6L35 - chains B and C of the 17 polymer chains in the assembly; structure by electron microscopy, 3.23 A resolution.

# Chain B
Protein: Photosystem I P700 chlorophyll a apoprotein A2
From: Physcomitrium patens
Notes: EC 1.97.1.12
Reference sequence: Q8MFA2 (PSAB_PHYPA); residue numbers follow UniProt; this construct covers 2-734
Sequence (733 residues; each row starts with the number of its first residue):
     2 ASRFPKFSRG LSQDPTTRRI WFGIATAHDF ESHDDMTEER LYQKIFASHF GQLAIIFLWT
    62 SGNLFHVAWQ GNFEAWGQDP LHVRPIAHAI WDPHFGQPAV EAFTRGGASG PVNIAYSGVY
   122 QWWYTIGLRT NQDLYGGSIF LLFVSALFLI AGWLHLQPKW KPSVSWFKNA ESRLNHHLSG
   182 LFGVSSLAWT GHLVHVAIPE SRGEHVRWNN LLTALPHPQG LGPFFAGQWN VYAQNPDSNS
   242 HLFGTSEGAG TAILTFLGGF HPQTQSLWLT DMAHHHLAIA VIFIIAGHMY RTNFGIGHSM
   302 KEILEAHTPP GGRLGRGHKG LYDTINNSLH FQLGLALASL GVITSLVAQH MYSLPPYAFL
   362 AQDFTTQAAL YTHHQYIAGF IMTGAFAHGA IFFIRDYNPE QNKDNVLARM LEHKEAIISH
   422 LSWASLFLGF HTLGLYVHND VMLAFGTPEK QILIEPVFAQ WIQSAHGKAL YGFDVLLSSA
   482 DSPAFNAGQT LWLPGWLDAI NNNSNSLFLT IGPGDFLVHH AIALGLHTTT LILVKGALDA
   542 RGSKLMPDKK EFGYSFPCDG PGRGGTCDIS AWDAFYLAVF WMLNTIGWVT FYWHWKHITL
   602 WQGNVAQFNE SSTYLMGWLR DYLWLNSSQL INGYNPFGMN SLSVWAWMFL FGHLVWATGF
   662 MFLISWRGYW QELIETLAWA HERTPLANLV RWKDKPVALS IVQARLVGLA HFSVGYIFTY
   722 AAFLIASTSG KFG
UniProt features mapped onto this chain:
  - binding site ([4Fe-4S] cluster): Cys559, Cys568
  - binding site (chlorophyll a): His654, Met662, Tyr670
  - binding site (phylloquinone): Trp671
Metal / ion sites: chlorophyll a Mg near Gln53 (its only coordinating residue here); 4Fe-4S cluster Fe: Cys559, Cys568 (shared with 2 residues of chain A)
Small-molecule neighbours:
  - beta-carotene (BCR), molecule 1: Leu54, Ile57, Phe58, Phe149, Gly181, Leu182, Val185, Ser186
  - beta-carotene (BCR), molecule 2: Leu65, Trp123, Trp124, Ile127, Leu129, Gly138, Phe141, Leu142, Trp209, Leu213
  - beta-carotene (BCR), molecule 3: Leu188, Leu222, Phe225, Phe226, Val282, Ile285, Ile286, His289
  - beta-carotene (BCR), molecule 4: Phe332, Gly335, Leu336, Ala339, Val343, Met383, Ala386, Phe387, Gly390, Phe393, Phe394, Ala538
  - beta-carotene (BCR), molecule 5: Phe428, His432, Leu436, Ile453, Ile455, Phe517, His521
  - beta-carotene (BCR), molecule 6: Trp648, Met649, Phe652, Trp671, Ile675, Leu678, Phe719
  - chlorophyll a (CLA), molecule 1: Phe5, Lys7, Phe8, Gly24, Ile25, Ala28, His29, Phe31, His34, Lys45, Ser49, Ile56
  - chlorophyll a (CLA), molecule 2: Thr18, Ile21, Trp22, Ile675, Leu678, Ala679, His682, Val691, Arg692, Trp693, Lys694, Asp695, Pro697, Val698
  - chlorophyll a (CLA), molecule 3: Trp22, Phe652, Leu655, Val656, Thr659, Met662, Phe663, Leu700, Val708, Ala711, His712, Val715
  - chlorophyll a (CLA), molecule 4: Ala26, Thr27, Ala28, His29, Asp30, His331, Leu334, Leu338, Phe381, Ile382, Thr384, Gly385, Ala388, His389, Ile392, Arg396, Tyr555, Trp573, Phe576
  - chlorophyll a (CLA), molecule 5: His29, Phe31, Tyr43, Ile46, Ser49, His50, Gln53, Leu54, Arg174, His178, Leu182, Leu330, His331, Gln333, Leu334, Ala337, Leu341
  - chlorophyll a (CLA), molecule 6: His29, Gln53, Ile56, Ile57, Trp60, Leu341, Ile378, Phe381, Ile382
  - chlorophyll a (CLA), molecule 7: Phe47, Phe51, Leu148, Ile151, Ala152, Leu155, His156, Trp161, Pro163, Trp167
  - chlorophyll a (CLA), molecule 8: Phe47, His50, Phe51, Leu54, Trp123, Trp167, Phe168, Asn170, Ser173, Arg174, His177, His178, Gly181, Leu182, Phe183, Tyr358
  - chlorophyll a (CLA), molecule 9: Ile56, Leu59, Trp60, Ser62, Gly63, Phe66, His67, Trp70, Gln71, His89, Ala90, Ile91, Trp92, Leu143
  - chlorophyll a (CLA), molecule 10: Ile57, Phe58, Trp60, Thr61, Ser118, Gly119, Val120, Trp123, Val185, Ser186, Ala189, Leu341, Ile344, Thr345, Val348, Met352, Tyr358, Leu371, His374, His375, Ile378, Ile382
  - chlorophyll a (CLA), molecule 11: Trp60, Asn64, His67, Val68, Ala88, His89, Asn114, Ile115, Ala116, Tyr117, Ser118, Val120, Val645, Trp646, Met649
  - chlorophyll a (CLA), molecule 12: Trp60, Asn64, Tyr117, Ser118, Val120, Ala370, Leu371, Thr373, His374, Tyr377, Ile378, Phe381, Ile718, Tyr721, Ala722, Leu725, Ile726
  - chlorophyll a (CLA), molecule 13: His89, Ala90, Ile91, Trp92, Asp93, Pro94, His95, Phe96, Phe104, Asn114, Ser644, Val645, Trp648
  - chlorophyll a (CLA), molecule 14: Trp123, Thr126, Ile127, Leu182, Phe183, Ser186, Ser187, Trp190, Leu194, Met273, His276, His277, Ile280, Val348, Met352, Pro357, Tyr358
  - chlorophyll a (CLA), molecule 15: Ile127, Gly128, Leu129, Asp134, Gly137, Gly138, Phe141, Ser186, Ala189, Trp190, Gly192, His193, His196, Val197, Val207, Arg208, Trp209, Leu212
  - chlorophyll a (CLA), molecule 16: Trp167, Asn170, Ser173, His177, Thr293, Asn294, Phe295
  - chlorophyll a (CLA), molecule 17: Ala171, Arg174, Leu175, His178, Phe183, Met301, Leu305, Tyr323, Ile326, Asn327, Leu336, Ala337, Ser340, Leu341
  - chlorophyll a (CLA), molecule 18: Leu175, Leu179, Phe183, Ile283, Phe284, Ala287, Met290, Tyr291, Met301, Ile304, Leu305
  - chlorophyll a (CLA), molecule 19: Asn176, His177, Ser180, Gly181, Val185, Ile285, His289, Tyr291, Arg292, Thr293, Phe295, Ile297, Gly298
  - chlorophyll a (CLA), molecule 20: Leu188, Ala189, Thr191, Gly192, Val195, His196, Leu212, Leu213, Ala215, Leu216, Pro217, His218, Gly221, Leu222, Phe225, Phe226, Tyr233, Leu255, Leu278
  - chlorophyll a (CLA), molecule 21: Phe225, Trp230, Asn231, Tyr233, Ala234, Leu255, Thr256, Phe257, His275, Leu278, Ala279, Val282, Leu492
  - chlorophyll a (CLA), molecule 22: Thr256, Phe257, Gly259, Gly260, Leu268, Asp272, Met273, His275, His276, Ala279, Ile280, His351, Leu355, Trp497
  - chlorophyll a (CLA), molecule 23: Ile286, Ala287, His289, Met290, Ile297, Gly298, His299
  - chlorophyll a (CLA), molecule 24: Met290, His299, Glu303, Ile304, Ala307, His308
  - chlorophyll a (CLA), molecule 25: Ile304, Leu305, His308, Leu315, His319, Leu322, Ile326, Phe332, Val407, Leu408, Met411
  - chlorophyll a (CLA), molecule 26: Ala307, His308, Thr309, Pro310, Pro311, Arg314, Leu315, His319
  - chlorophyll a (CLA), molecule 27: Arg314, Leu315, Val407, Arg410, Met411, Glu413, His414, Ala417, Ile418, His421
  - chlorophyll a (CLA), molecule 28: Ala339, Ser340, Val343, Leu347, Gln350, His351, Tyr353, Ser354, Leu355, Leu508, Phe509
  - chlorophyll a (CLA), molecule 29: Val343, Ser346, Leu347, Gln350, Gln376, Gly380, Met383, Phe387, Leu527, Thr530, Thr531, Leu534, Met583, Thr586, Ile587
  - chlorophyll a (CLA), molecule 30: Gln350, Tyr353, Tyr372, Phe459, Ala460, Ile463, Gln464, Phe509, Leu510, Ile512, His520, Ile523, Leu527, Val590, Tyr593, Trp594, Lys597
  - chlorophyll a (CLA), molecule 31: Ala417, His421, Trp424
  - chlorophyll a (CLA), molecule 32: Ile418, Leu422, Trp424, Ala524, Leu527, His528, Thr531
  - chlorophyll a (CLA), molecule 33: Ser420, Ser423, Trp424, Leu427, Phe431
  - chlorophyll a (CLA), molecule 34: Ser423, Ser426, Leu427, Gly430, Phe431, Leu525, Thr529, Leu532, Ile533, Leu578, Phe581, Trp582
  - chlorophyll a (CLA), molecule 35: Trp424, Leu427, Phe428, Phe431, His432
  - chlorophyll a (CLA), molecule 36: Phe428, Leu429, Glu456, Pro457, Val458, Phe459, Ala460, Asp516, Phe517, His520, His521, Ala524, His528
  - chlorophyll a (CLA), molecule 37: Leu434, Val438, Asp441, Leu525, Phe581, Trp582, Asn585, Trp589, Leu616, Leu620, Trp657, Phe713
  - chlorophyll a (CLA), molecule 38: Gly435, Leu436, Val438, His439, Val442, Met443, Phe446, Lys451, Ile453
  - chlorophyll a (CLA), molecule 39: Phe459, Trp462, Phe474
  - chlorophyll a (CLA), molecule 40: Trp462, Ile463, Ala466, His467, Leu477, Leu478, Trp493, Trp497
  - chlorophyll a (CLA), molecule 41: Leu477, Pro484, Ala485, Ala488, Gly489, Leu492, Trp493
  - chlorophyll a (CLA), molecule 42: Asn585, Trp589, Phe592, Leu624, Ser628, Ile632, Phe650, His654, Trp657, Phe713, Tyr717, Thr720, Tyr721, Phe724
  - chlorophyll a (CLA), molecule 43: Leu620, Leu624, Trp625
  - chlorophyll a (CLA), molecule 44: Trp648, Leu651, Phe652, His654, Leu655, Trp657, Ala658, Phe661
  - chlorophyll a (CLA), molecule 45: Leu655, Ala658, Thr659, Phe661, Met662, Ile665, Tyr670, Trp671, Leu674
  - chlorophyll a (CLA), molecule 46: Leu678, Ala681, His682, Thr685, Ala688, Val691
  - chlorophyll a (CLA), molecule 47: Trp680, Ala681, Arg684, Thr685, Pro686
  - phylloquinone (PQN): Trp22, Met662, Phe663, Ser666, Trp667, Arg668, Trp671, Ala699, Leu700, Ser701, Ala705
  - 4Fe-4S cluster (SF4): Cys559, Gly561, Pro562, Thr567, Cys568, Trp667, Ile702

# Chain C
Protein: Photosystem I iron-sulfur center
From: Physcomitrium patens
Notes: EC 1.97.1.12
Reference sequence: Q6YXQ2 (PSAC_PHYPA); residue numbers follow UniProt; this construct covers 2-81
Sequence (80 residues; each row starts with the number of its first residue):
     2 AHSVKIYDTC IGCTQCVRAC PTDVLEMVPW DGCKASQIAS APRTEDCVGC KRCESACPTD
    62 FLSVRVYLGA ETTRSMGLAY
UniProt features mapped onto this chain:
  - binding site ([4Fe-4S] cluster): Cys11, Cys14, Cys17, Cys21, Cys48, Cys51, Cys54, Cys58
Metal / ion sites: 4Fe-4S cluster Fe near Cys14 (its only coordinating residue here)
Small-molecule neighbours:
  - 4Fe-4S cluster (SF4), molecule 1: Cys11, Ile12, Gly13, Cys14, Thr15, Gln16, Cys17, Met28, Ala40, Cys58, Pro59, Thr60, Ser64, Val65
  - 4Fe-4S cluster (SF4), molecule 2: Cys21, Pro22, Thr23, Val25, Leu26, Cys48, Val49, Gly50, Cys51, Lys52, Arg53, Cys54, Val67

# How chain B and chain C interact
Contacting residue pairs (28; chain B residue first):
  Gly11(B) - Ala71(C)
  Gln14(B) - Glu72(C)
  Asp15(B) - Glu72(C)
  Pro16(B) - Thr74(C)
  Thr17(B) - Met77(C)
  Thr17(B) - Leu79(C)
  Arg19(B) - Glu72(C)
  Met547(B) - Arg66(C)
  Pro548(B) - Phe62(C)
  Asp549(B) - Phe62(C)
  Asp549(B) - Arg66(C)  salt bridge
  Glu552(B) - Tyr68(C)  hydrogen bond
  Phe553(B) - Lys52(C)
  Phe553(B) - Arg66(C)
  Phe553(B) - Val67(C)
  Phe553(B) - Tyr68(C)  hydrophobic
  Asp560(B) - Lys52(C)  salt bridge
  Asp560(B) - Glu55(C)
  Asp560(B) - Arg66(C)  salt bridge
  Gly563(B) - Ser56(C)
  Gln672(B) - Leu79(C)
  Gln672(B) - Tyr81(C)
  Glu676(B) - Tyr81(C)
  Lys696(B) - Thr74(C)
  Lys696(B) - Leu79(C)
  Pro697(B) - Tyr81(C)  hydrogen bond (backbone-side chain)
  Val698(B) - Leu79(C)  hydrophobic
  Val698(B) - Tyr81(C)
Interface residues without a listed pair, chain B (25 interface residues in all): Leu546, Gly561, Arg564, Arg668, Ile675, Ala679, Glu683
Interface residues without a listed pair, chain C (15 interface residues in all): Leu63, Thr73

# In short
25 residues of chain B face 15 of chain C across their interface, with 2 hydrogen bonds and 3 salt bridges.
Polar contacts include Asp549(B)-Arg66(C), Asp560(B)-Lys52(C) and Asp560(B)-Arg66(C). Bound to chain B: 47
copies of chlorophyll a, 4Fe-4S cluster, phylloquinone and 6 copies of beta-carotene.
Here chain B is Photosystem I P700 chlorophyll a apoprotein A2 and chain C is Photosystem I iron-sulfur
center, both from Physcomitrium patens. Entry 6L35 (PSI-LHCI Supercomplex from Physcometrella patens) was
determined by electron microscopy.
